Entry 3HJW (X-ray diffraction, 2.35 A resolution); this record covers chains B and D of the 5 polymer chains in the assembly.

# Chain B
Name: Ribosome biogenesis protein Nop10
Organism: Pyrococcus furiosus
UniProtKB: Q8U1R4 (NOP10_PYRFU); residue numbers follow UniProt; this construct covers 3-55
Sequence (53 residues; numbered 3 to 55; the number before each row is that of its first residue):
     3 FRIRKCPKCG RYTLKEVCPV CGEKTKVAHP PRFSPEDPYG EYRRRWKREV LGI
Metal / ion sites: Zn2+: Cys8, Cys20, Cys23

# Chain D
Molecule: 58-nt RNA strand
Sequence (58 nucleotides; numbered 1 to 58; the number before each row is that of its first residue):
     1 GGGCCACGGA AACCGCGCGC GGUGAUCAAU GAGCCGCGUU CGCUCCCGUG GCCCACAA

# Chain B / chain D interface
Contacting residue pairs (8):
  Arg34(B) - C18(D)  phosphate contact
  Arg34(B) - G19(D)  salt bridge to the phosphate
  Ser36(B) - G19(D)  hydrogen bond to the phosphate
  Ser36(B) - C20(D)  hydrogen bond to the phosphate
  Glu38(B) - G19(D)  hydrogen bond to the sugar
  Glu38(B) - C20(D)  sugar contact
  Pro40(B) - C20(D)  phosphate contact
  Pro40(B) - G21(D)  phosphate contact
Interface residues without a listed pair, chain B (6 interface residues in all): Pro37, Tyr41

# In short
6 residues of chain B and 4 residues of chain D are in contact; the contacts include 3 hydrogen bonds and 1
salt bridge. Among the polar pairs are Glu38(B)-G19(D), Ser36(B)-G19(D) and Ser36(B)-C20(D). Cys8(B), Cys20(B)
and Cys23(B) form the Zn2+ site.
Here chain B is Ribosome biogenesis protein Nop10 (Pyrococcus furiosus) and chain D is a 58-nt RNA strand.
Entry 3HJW (Structure of a functional ribonucleoprotein pseudouridine synthase bound to a substrate RNA) was
determined by X-ray diffraction (same publication as 3HJY).
